PDB entry 6N2D | electron microscopy, 3.30 A resolution | chains a and c1 of the 13 polymer chains in the assembly

== Chain a ==
Molecule: ATP synthase subunit a
Organism: Bacillus sp. PS3
Sequence (237 residues; each row starts with the number of its first residue):
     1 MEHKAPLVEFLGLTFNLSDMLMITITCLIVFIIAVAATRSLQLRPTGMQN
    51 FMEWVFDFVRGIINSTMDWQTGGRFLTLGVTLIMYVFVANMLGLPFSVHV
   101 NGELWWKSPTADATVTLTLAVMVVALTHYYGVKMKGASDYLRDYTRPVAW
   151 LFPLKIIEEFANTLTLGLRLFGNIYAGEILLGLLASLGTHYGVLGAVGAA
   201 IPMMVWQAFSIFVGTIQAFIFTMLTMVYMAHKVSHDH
Not modelled in the structure: 1-5, 132-151, 192-197, 235-237
Reported in the primary citation:
  - catalytic residues: Arg-169 (proposed by the authors, not directly observed)

== Chain c1 ==
Molecule: ATP synthase subunit c
Organism: Bacillus sp. PS3
UniProt: P00845 (ATPL_BACP3); residues 1-72 here = UniProt positions 1-72
Sequence (72 residues; numbered 1 to 72; the number before each row is that of its first residue):
     1 MSLGVLAAAIAVGLGALGAGIGNGLIVSRTIEGIARQPELRPVLQTTMFI
    51 GVALVEALPIIGVVFSFIYLGR
Not modelled in the structure: 1
Reported in the primary citation:
  - catalytic residues: Glu-56

== Chain a / chain c1 interface ==
Contacting residue pairs (18; chain a residue first):
  Leu-168(a) / Ile-61(c1)
  Leu-168(a) / Phe-65(c1)  hydrophobic
  Arg-169(a) / Leu-54(c1)
  Arg-169(a) / Ala-57(c1)
  Phe-171(a) / Val-64(c1)  hydrophobic
  Gly-172(a) / Ile-60(c1)
  Gly-172(a) / Val-64(c1)
  Asn-173(a) / Ile-60(c1)
  Tyr-175(a) / Val-64(c1)  hydrophobic
  Ala-176(a) / Ile-60(c1)  hydrophobic
  Ile-179(a) / Phe-67(c1)  hydrophobic
  Phe-212(a) / Phe-49(c1)  hydrophobic
  Ile-216(a) / Phe-49(c1)  hydrophobic
  Ile-216(a) / Ala-53(c1)  hydrophobic
  Gln-217(a) / Ala-53(c1)
  Phe-219(a) / Ile-50(c1)  hydrophobic
  Ile-220(a) / Ile-50(c1)  hydrophobic
  Met-223(a) / Ile-50(c1)  hydrophobic
Other interface residues (no listed pair), chain a (15 interface residues in all): Thr-165
Other interface residues (no listed pair), chain c1 (14 interface residues in all): Thr-46, Glu-56, Leu-58, Val-63

== In short ==
15 residues of chain a face 14 of chain c1 across their interface. From the paper: catalytic residues
Arg-169(a) and Glu-56(c1).
Chain a is ATP synthase subunit a and chain c1 is ATP synthase subunit c, both from Bacillus sp. PS3; the
structure, Bacillus PS3 ATP synthase membrane region, was determined by electron microscopy, deposited
together with 6N2Y, 6N2Z and 6N30.
